PDB entry 7CLZ | X-ray diffraction, 2.10 A resolution | chains A and C

== Chain A (and C) ==
Name: Putative hydrolase
Organism: Streptomyces ambofaciens (strain ATCC 23877 / 3486 / DSM 40053 / JCM 4204 / NBRC 12836 / NRRL B-2516)
Notes: chain C of this document is another copy of the same molecule, construct and numbering; everything in this record applies to it too
UniProt: Q1RQU8 (Q1RQU8_STRA7); residue numbers follow UniProt; this construct covers 1-319
Amino-acid sequence (339 residues; row label = number of the first residue in the row; numbers below 1 keep their minus sign (Met-19 is residue -19)):
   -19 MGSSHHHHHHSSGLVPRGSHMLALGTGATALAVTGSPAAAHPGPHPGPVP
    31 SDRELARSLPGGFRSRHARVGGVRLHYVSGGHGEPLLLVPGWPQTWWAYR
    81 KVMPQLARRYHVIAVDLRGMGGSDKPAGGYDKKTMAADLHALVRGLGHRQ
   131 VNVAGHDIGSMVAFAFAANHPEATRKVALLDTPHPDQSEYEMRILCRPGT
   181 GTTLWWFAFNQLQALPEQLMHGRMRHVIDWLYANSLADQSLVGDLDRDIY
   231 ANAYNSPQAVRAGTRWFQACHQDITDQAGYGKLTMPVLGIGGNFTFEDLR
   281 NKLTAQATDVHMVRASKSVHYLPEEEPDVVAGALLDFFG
Unresolved in the structure: -19 to 26
Construct notes: expression tag (-19 to 0); engineered mutation Phe187 (Trp in Q1RQU8), Phe247 (Tyr in Q1RQU8)
Ligand contacts:
  - Fluostatin C (DY9): Trp72, Asp137, Ile138, Met141, Thr162, Thr182, Leu184, Trp186, Phe187, Leu211, Asn214, Ser215, Phe247, Thr275, Val299, His300, Tyr301
  - D-malate (MLT): His201, Gly202, Asn235, Ser236, Pro237
Reported in the primary citation:
  - binding site for Fluostatin C: Asp137, Trp186, Phe187, Phe247
  - contacts within the chain: Asp161-His300 (hydrogen bond)
  - conformationally variable residues: Trp186
  - mutagenesis - D137N, W186F, W186Y, H300F, H300G: abolished catalytic activity on 1
  - mutagenesis - W186H: decreased catalytic activity on 1

== Interface between chain A and chain C ==
Residue-residue contacts (68; chain A residue first):
  Gln167(A) - Arg177(C)  hydrogen bond
  Glu169(A) - Leu175(C)
  Tyr170(A) - Arg173(C)
  Tyr170(A) - Leu175(C)  hydrophobic
  Tyr170(A) - Cys176(C)
  Tyr170(A) - Arg177(C)
  Tyr170(A) - Pro178(C)
  Glu171(A) - Arg173(C)  salt bridge
  Met172(A) - Arg173(C)
  Met172(A) - Ile174(C)  hydrogen bond (backbone-backbone)
  Arg173(A) - Tyr170(C)
  Arg173(A) - Glu171(C)  salt bridge
  Arg173(A) - Met172(C)
  Arg173(A) - Arg173(C)
  Arg173(A) - Ile174(C)
  Ile174(A) - Met172(C)  hydrogen bond (backbone-backbone)
  Ile174(A) - Arg173(C)
  Ile174(A) - Ile174(C)  hydrophobic
  Ile174(A) - Leu184(C)  hydrophobic
  Ile174(A) - Phe187(C)  hydrophobic
  Ile174(A) - Ala188(C)
  Leu175(A) - Glu169(C)
  Leu175(A) - Phe187(C)
  Leu175(A) - Gln191(C)
  Cys176(A) - His251(C)
  Arg177(A) - Gln167(C)  hydrogen bond
  Arg177(A) - Tyr170(C)
  Pro178(A) - Tyr170(C)
  Pro178(A) - His251(C)
  Thr183(A) - Leu192(C)
  Leu184(A) - Ile174(C)
  Trp185(A) - Ala188(C)  hydrophobic
  Trp185(A) - Phe189(C)  hydrophobic
  Trp185(A) - Leu192(C)
  Trp185(A) - Leu195(C)  hydrophobic
  Ala188(A) - Ile174(C)
  Ala188(A) - Thr183(C)
  Ala188(A) - Trp185(C)  hydrophobic
  Phe189(A) - Trp185(C)  hydrophobic
  Leu192(A) - Trp185(C)
  Leu192(A) - Trp210(C)  hydrophobic
  Gln193(A) - Trp210(C)
  Leu195(A) - Trp185(C)  hydrophobic
  Leu195(A) - His206(C)
  Leu195(A) - Val207(C)
  Leu195(A) - Trp210(C)  hydrophobic
  Gln198(A) - Arg203(C)
  Gln198(A) - His206(C)
  Leu199(A) - Leu199(C)
  Leu199(A) - Met200(C)  hydrophobic
  Leu199(A) - Arg203(C)  hydrogen bond (backbone-side chain)
  Met200(A) - Leu199(C)  hydrophobic
  His201(A) - Arg203(C)  hydrogen bond (backbone-side chain)
  Arg203(A) - Gln198(C)  hydrogen bond (side chain-backbone)
  Arg203(A) - Leu199(C)  hydrogen bond (side chain-backbone)
  Arg203(A) - His201(C)  hydrogen bond (side chain-backbone)
  Arg203(A) - Arg203(C)
  His206(A) - Leu195(C)
  His206(A) - Gln198(C)
  Val207(A) - Leu195(C)
  Val207(A) - Leu199(C)  hydrophobic
  Trp210(A) - Leu192(C)  hydrophobic
  Trp210(A) - Gln193(C)
  Trp210(A) - Leu195(C)
  Cys250(A) - Leu175(C)  hydrophobic
  His251(A) - Leu175(C)
  His251(A) - Cys176(C)
  His251(A) - Pro178(C)
Also at the interface, not in a pair above, chain A (31 interface residues in all): Phe187, Gln191
Also at the interface, not in a pair above, chain C (31 interface residues in all): Cys250

== Summary ==
Chain A and chain C each contribute 31 residues to their interface; the contacts include 9 hydrogen bonds and
2 salt bridges. Polar contacts include Glu171(A)-Arg173(C), Gln167(A)-Arg177(C) and Leu199(A)-Arg203(C). From
the paper: a binding site for Fluostatin C at Asp137(A), Trp186(A) and Phe187(A) among others; D137N, W186F
and W186Y of chain A, among others, abolish catalytic activity on 1; 6 substitutions were tested in all.
Chain A and chain C are both Putative hydrolase (Streptomyces ambofaciens (strain ATCC 23877 / 3486 / DSM
40053 / JCM 4204 / NBRC 12836 / NRRL B-2516)); the structure, Crystal structure of Alp1U W187F/Y247F in
complex with fluostatin C, was determined by X-ray diffraction together with 6KXH from the same study.
